Entry 1FG9 (X-ray diffraction, 2.90 A resolution); this record covers chains B and D of the 5 polymer chains in the assembly.

[Chain B]
Protein: Interferon gamma
Organism: Homo sapiens
Notes: fragment: 10 c-terminal residues deleted
UniProt: P01579 (IFNG_HUMAN); residues 1-133 here correspond to UniProt positions 24-156 (UniProt number = residue number + 23)
Chain sequence (134 residues; numbered 0 to 133; the number before each row is that of its first residue; numbering starts at 0):
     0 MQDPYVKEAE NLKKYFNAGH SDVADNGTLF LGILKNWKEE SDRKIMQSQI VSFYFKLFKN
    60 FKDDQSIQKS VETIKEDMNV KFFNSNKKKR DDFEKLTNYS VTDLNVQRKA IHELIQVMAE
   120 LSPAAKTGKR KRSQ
Disordered / not traced: 127-133
Differences from the reference sequence: initiating methionine (0)
Curated features (UniProtKB/Swiss-Prot):
  - modified residue: Q1 (Pyrrolidone carboxylic acid)
  - glycosylation (N-linked (GlcNAc...) asparagine): N25, N97

[Chain D]
Protein: Interferon-gamma receptor alpha chain
Organism: Homo sapiens
Notes: fragment: extracellular domain
UniProt: P15260 (INGR1_HUMAN); residues 1-245 here correspond to UniProt positions 18-262 (UniProt number = residue number + 17)
Chain sequence (245 residues; numbered 1 to 245; the number before each row is that of its first residue):
     1 EMGTADLGPS SVPTPTNVTI ESYNMNPIVY WEYQIMPQVP VFTVEVKNYG VKNSEWIDAC
    61 INISHHYCNI SDHVGDPSNS LWVRVKARVG QKESAYAKSE EFAVCRDGKI GPPKLDIRKE
   121 EKQIMIDIFH PSVFVNGDEQ EVDYDPETTC YIRVYNVYVR MNGSEIQYKI LTQKEDDCDE
   181 IQCQLAIPVS SLNSQYCVSA EGVLHVWGVT TEKSKEVCIT IFNSSIKGSL WIPVVAALLL
   241 FLVLS
Disordered / not traced: 1-10, 142-147, 222-245
Cystine bridges: C60-C68, C105-C150, C178-C183, C197-C218
Curated features (UniProtKB/Swiss-Prot):
  - glycosylation (N-linked (GlcNAc...) asparagine): N17, N62, N69, N162, N223

[Chain B / chain D interface]
Residue-residue contacts (34; chain B residue first):
  Q1(B) with W207(D), hydrogen bond (side chain-backbone)
  Y4(B) with V206(D)
  V5(B) with V206(D)
  E9(B) with R106(D), salt bridge; W207(D), hydrogen bond
  K12(B) with E101(D), salt bridge
  G18(B) with W82(D), hydrogen bond (backbone-side chain); E101(D)
  H19(B) with W82(D); K98(D)
  S20(B) with K47(D); W56(D); W82(D); K98(D), hydrogen bond
  V22(B) with Y49(D); W82(D), hydrophobic
  A23(B) with K47(D); N48(D); Y49(D), hydrophobic; G50(D), hydrogen bond (backbone-backbone); V51(D), hydrogen bond (backbone-backbone); W82(D), hydrophobic
  D24(B) with K47(D), salt bridge; V51(D); N53(D); S54(D), hydrogen bond
  N25(B) with V51(D), hydrogen bond (backbone-backbone); K52(D); N53(D), hydrogen bond (backbone-backbone)
  G26(B) with G50(D); V51(D), hydrogen bond (backbone-backbone); K52(D)
  T27(B) with Y49(D); G50(D)
Interface residues without a listed pair, chain B (17 interface residues in all): D2, L30, K34
Interface residues without a listed pair, chain D (17 interface residues in all): D76, N79

[Overview]
The chain B/chain D interface involves 17 residues from each chain; the contacts include 10 hydrogen bonds and
3 salt bridges. Polar pairs include E9(B)-R106(D), K12(B)-E101(D) and D24(B)-K47(D).
Here chain B is Interferon gamma and chain D is Interferon-gamma receptor alpha chain, both from Homo sapiens.
Entry 1FG9 (3:1 complex of interferon-gamma receptor with interferon-gamma dimer) was determined by X-ray
diffraction.
